PDB entry 7T6T | electron microscopy, 3.20 A resolution | chains L and R of the 5 polymer chains in the assembly

Chain L:
Protein: Synthetic peptide
Amino-acid sequence (5 residues; each row starts with the number of its first residue):
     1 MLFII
Modified positions: Met1 (N-formylmethionine; FME)

Chain R:
Protein: fMet-Leu-Phe receptor
Organism: Homo sapiens
UniProt: P21462 (FPR1_HUMAN); residue numbers follow UniProt; this construct covers 1-333
Amino-acid sequence (354 residues; row label = number of the first residue in the row; numbers below 1 keep their minus sign (Asp-20 is residue -20)):
   -20 DYKDDDDVDG SAENLYFQGA SMETNSSLPT NISGGTPAVS AGYLFLDIIT YLVFAVTFVL
    40 GVLGNGLVIW VAGFRMTHTV TTISYLNLAV ADFCFTSTLP FFMVRKAMGG HWPFGWFLCK
   100 FVFTIVDINL FGSVFLIALI ALDRCVCVLH PVWTQNHRTV SLAKKVIIGP WVMALLLTLP
   160 VIIRVTTVPG KTGTVACTFN FSPWTNDPKE RINVAVAMLT VRGIIRFIIG FSAPMSIVAV
   220 SYGLIATKIH KQGLIKSSRP LRVLSFVAAA FFLCWSPYQV VALIATVRIR ELLQGMYKEI
   280 GIAVDVTSAL AFFNSCLNPM LYVFMGQDFR ERLIHALPAS LERALTEDST QTSD
Not modelled in the structure: -20 to 20, 317-333
Differences from the reference sequence: expression tag (-20 to 0)
Disulfides: Cys98-Cys176
Swiss-Prot annotation at these positions:
  - modified residue: Ser328 (Phosphoserine), Thr329 (Phosphothreonine), Thr331 (Phosphothreonine), Ser332 (Phosphoserine)
  - glycosylation (N-linked (GlcNAc...) asparagine): Asn4, Asn10
What the authors report for this chain:
  - contacts within the chain: Tyr64-Arg123 (hydrogen bond), Arg123-Tyr221 (hydrogen bond)
  - binding site for Synthetic peptide (chain L): Phe81, Val105, Asp106, Leu109, Phe110, Val113, Arg201, Arg205, Trp254, Tyr257, Phe291
  - mutagenesis - R84D, F102H, D106A, R201A, R205A, Y257F: decreased signaling in response to fMLF
  - specificity-determining residues: Arg84, Phe102, Tyr257

Chain L / chain R interface:
Contacting residue pairs - 31 pairs, chain L then chain R:
  Met1(L) with Asp106(R), hydrogen bond (backbone-side chain); Leu109(R); Phe110(R); Val113(R); Arg201(R); Arg205(R), hydrogen bond (backbone-side chain); Gly209(R); Trp254(R); Tyr257(R), hydrogen bond (backbone-side chain); Gln258(R)
  Leu2(L) with Phe81(R), hydrophobic; Val105(R), hydrophobic; Asp106(R), hydrogen bond (backbone-side chain); Leu109(R), hydrophobic; Arg201(R), hydrogen bond (backbone-side chain); Arg205(R); Tyr257(R); Phe291(R), hydrophobic
  Phe3(L) with Arg205(R); Tyr257(R), hydrogen bond (backbone-side chain); Ala261(R); Ala264(R), hydrophobic; Val283(R), hydrophobic
  Ile4(L) with Phe102(R), hydrophobic; Cys176(R); Phe178(R), hydrophobic
  Ile5(L) with Thr177(R); Phe178(R); Leu198(R), hydrophobic; Ile268(R), hydrophobic; Leu272(R), hydrophobic
Interface residues without a listed pair, chain R (26 interface residues in all): Val164, Thr265, Leu271

Overview:
5 residues of chain L face 26 of chain R across their interface, with 6 hydrogen bonds. Among the polar pairs
are Met1(L)-Asp106(R), Met1(L)-Arg205(R) and Met1(L)-Tyr257(R). From the paper: a binding site for Synthetic
peptide (chain L) at Phe81(R), Val105(R) and Asp106(R) among others; R84D, F102H and D106A of chain R, among
others, reduce signaling in response to fMLF; 6 substitutions were tested in all.
Chain L is Synthetic peptide and chain R is fMet-Leu-Phe receptor (Homo sapiens); the structure, Structure of
the human FPR1-Gi complex with fMLFII, was determined by electron microscopy together with 7T6S, 7T6U and 7T6V
from the same study.
